4D41 - chains G and H of the 4 polymer chains in the assembly; structure by X-ray diffraction, 2.30 A resolution.

[Chain G (and H)]
Name: Enoyl-[acyl-carrier-protein] reductase [NADPH]
Source organism: Staphylococcus aureus
Notes: EC 1.3.1.10; chain H of this document is another copy of the same molecule, construct and numbering; everything in this record applies to it too
UniProt: Q7A6D8 (Q7A6D8_STAAN); numbering as in UniProt (aligned over 1-256)
Chain sequence (282 residues; numbered -25 to 256; the number before each row is that of its first residue; numbers below 1 keep their minus sign (Met-25 is residue -25)):
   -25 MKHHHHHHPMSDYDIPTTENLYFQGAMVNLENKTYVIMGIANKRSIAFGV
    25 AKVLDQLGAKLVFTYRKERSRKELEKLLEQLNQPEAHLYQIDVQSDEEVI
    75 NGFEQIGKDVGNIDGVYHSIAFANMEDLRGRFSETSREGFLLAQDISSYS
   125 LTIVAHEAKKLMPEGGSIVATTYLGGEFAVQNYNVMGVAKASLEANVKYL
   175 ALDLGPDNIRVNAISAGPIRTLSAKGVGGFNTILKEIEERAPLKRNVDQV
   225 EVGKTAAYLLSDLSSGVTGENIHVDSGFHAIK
Disordered / not traced: -25 to 1 (chain H: -25 to 2)
Sequence notes: expression tag (-25 to 0); engineered mutation Val2 (Leu in Q7A6D8)
Residues lining bound ligands:
  - glutamic acid (GLU): Arg103, Val201, Gly202, Gly203, Phe204, Asn205, Thr206
  - 5-hexyl-2-(4-nitrophenoxy)phenol (JA1): Ala95, Phe96, Ala97, Leu102, Tyr147, Val154, Gln155, Asn156, Tyr157, Met160, Lys164, Pro192, Ser197, Ala198, Val201, Gly202, Phe204, Ile207
  - NADP (NAP; NADP nicotinamide-adenine-dinucleotide phosphate): Gly13, Ile14, Ala15, Ser19, Ile20, Ala21, Arg40, Lys41, Ser44, Ile65, Asp66, Val67, Gln68, Ser93, Ile94, Ala95, Phe96, Ile120, Thr145, Thr146, Tyr147, Tyr157, Lys164, Ala190, Gly191, Pro192, Ile193, Thr195, Leu196, Ser197, Ala198, Phe204
What the authors report for this chain:
  - binding site for 5-hexyl-2-(4-nitrophenoxy)phenol: Ala97, Tyr157
  - catalytic residues: Tyr147 (proposed by the authors, not directly observed)
  - mutagenesis - Y147F (4-fold), S189A, D249A (>10,000-fold): decreased catalytic activity
  - mutagenesis - Y147F: unchanged binding to TS analogue

[Interface between chain G and chain H]
Residue-residue contacts - 91 pairs, chain G then chain H:
  Val67(G) with Arg111(H), hydrogen bond (backbone-side chain)
  Gln68(G) with Arg111(H), hydrogen bond (backbone-side chain)
  Ser69(G) with Arg111(H)
  Asp70(G) with Arg111(H), salt bridge
  Arg105(G) with Lys133(H); Asp177(H), salt bridge; Leu178(H); Asp181(H), salt bridge
  Phe106(G) with Thr126(H); Asn170(H); Tyr173(H), hydrophobic; Leu174(H), hydrophobic; Asp177(H)
  Ser107(G) with Thr126(H); His130(H); Leu174(H); Asp177(H), hydrogen bond; Leu178(H)
  Glu108(G) with His130(H)
  Thr109(G) with Tyr123(H), hydrogen bond (backbone-side chain)
  Ser110(G) with Tyr123(H)
  Arg111(G) with Val67(H), hydrogen bond (side chain-backbone); Gln68(H); Ser69(H); Asp70(H), salt bridge; Asp119(H), salt bridge; Tyr123(H), hydrogen bond (backbone-side chain)
  Phe114(G) with Gln118(H); Ser122(H); Tyr123(H), hydrophobic; Ser166(H); Asn170(H)
  Leu115(G) with Leu115(H); Gln118(H); Asp119(H)
  Gln118(G) with Gln118(H), hydrogen bond; Ser166(H), hydrogen bond
  Asp119(G) with Arg111(H), salt bridge; Leu115(H)
  Ser122(G) with Phe114(H)
  Tyr123(G) with Thr109(H), hydrogen bond (side chain-backbone); Ser110(H); Arg111(H), hydrogen bond (side chain-backbone); Phe114(H), hydrophobic
  Thr126(G) with Phe106(H); Ser107(H)
  His130(G) with Ser107(H); Glu108(H)
  Lys133(G) with Arg105(H)
  Gly149(G) with Tyr173(H), hydrogen bond (backbone-side chain)
  Glu151(G) with Lys172(H), hydrogen bond (backbone-side chain)
  Phe152(G) with Tyr173(H), hydrogen bond (backbone-side chain)
  Ala153(G) with Lys172(H); Tyr173(H)
  Val154(G) with Tyr173(H), hydrogen bond (backbone-side chain)
  Gln155(G) with Leu176(H)
  Tyr157(G) with Tyr173(H)
  Asn158(G) with Tyr173(H)
  Gly161(G) with Tyr173(H)
  Val162(G) with Ser166(H)
  Ala165(G) with Ala165(H); Ala169(H), hydrophobic
  Ser166(G) with Phe114(H); Gln118(H), hydrogen bond; Val162(H)
  Ala169(G) with Val162(H); Ala165(H), hydrophobic
  Asn170(G) with Phe106(H); Phe114(H); Val162(H)
  Lys172(G) with Glu151(H), hydrogen bond (side chain-backbone); Ala153(H)
  Tyr173(G) with Phe106(H), hydrophobic; Gly149(H), hydrogen bond (side chain-backbone); Phe152(H), hydrogen bond (side chain-backbone); Ala153(H); Val154(H), hydrogen bond (side chain-backbone); Tyr157(H); Asn158(H); Gly161(H); Val162(H), hydrophobic
  Leu174(G) with Phe106(H), hydrophobic; Ser107(H)
  Leu176(G) with Ala153(H), hydrophobic; Gln155(H)
  Asp177(G) with Arg105(H), salt bridge; Phe106(H), hydrogen bond (side chain-backbone); Ser107(H), hydrogen bond
  Leu178(G) with Arg105(H); Ser107(H)
  Asp181(G) with Arg105(H), salt bridge
Interface residues without a listed pair, chain G (42 interface residues in all): Ile127
Interface residues without a listed pair, chain H (43 interface residues in all): Glu112, Ile127

[Overview]
42 residues of chain G face 43 of chain H across their interface, with 21 hydrogen bonds and 8 salt bridges.
Polar contacts include Asp70(G)-Arg111(H), Arg105(G)-Asp177(H) and Arg105(G)-Asp181(H). Ligands of chain G:
glutamic acid, 5-hexyl-2-(4-nitrophenoxy)phenol and NADP. The paper reports the catalytic residue Tyr147(G);
Y147F, S189A and D249A of chain G reduce catalytic activity.
Both chains are Enoyl-[acyl-carrier-protein] reductase [NADPH] (Staphylococcus aureus). Entry 4D41 (Crystal
structure of S. aureus FabI in complex with NADP and 5-hexyl- 2-(4-nitrophenoxy)phenol) was determined by
X-ray diffraction together with 4D42, 4D43, 4D44, 4D45 and 4D46 from the same study.
